Entry 7ABO (X-ray diffraction, 1.95 A resolution); this record covers chains C and B.

Chain C (and B):
Protein: UbiD-like decarboxylase
From: Pseudomonas aeruginosa
Notes: EC 4.1.1.-; chain B of this document is another copy of the same molecule, construct and numbering; everything in this record applies to it too
UniProt: A0A5F1BUV8 (A0A5F1BUV8_PSEAI); residue numbers follow UniProt; this construct covers 1-496
Chain sequence (499 residues; row label = number of the first residue in the row; numbers below 1 keep their minus sign (Phe-2 is residue -2)):
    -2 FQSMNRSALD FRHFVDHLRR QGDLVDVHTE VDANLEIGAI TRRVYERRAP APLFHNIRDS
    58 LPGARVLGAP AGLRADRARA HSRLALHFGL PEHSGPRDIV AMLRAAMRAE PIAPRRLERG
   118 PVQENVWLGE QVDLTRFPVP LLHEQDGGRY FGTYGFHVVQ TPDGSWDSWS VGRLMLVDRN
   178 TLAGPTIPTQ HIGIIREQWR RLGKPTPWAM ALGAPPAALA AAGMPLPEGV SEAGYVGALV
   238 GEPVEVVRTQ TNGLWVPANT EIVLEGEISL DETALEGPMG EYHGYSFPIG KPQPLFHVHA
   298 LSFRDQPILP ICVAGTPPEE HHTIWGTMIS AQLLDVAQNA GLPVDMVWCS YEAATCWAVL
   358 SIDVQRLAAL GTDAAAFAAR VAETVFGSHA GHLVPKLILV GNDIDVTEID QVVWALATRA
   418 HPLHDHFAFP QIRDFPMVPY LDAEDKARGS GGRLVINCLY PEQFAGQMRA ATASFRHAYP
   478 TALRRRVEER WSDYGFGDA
Construct notes: expression tag (-2 to 0); engineered mutation His318 (Asn in A0A5F1BUV8)
Metal / ion sites: Na+: Trp166, Ala218, Ala219, Met221, Glu229 (together with FMN); Mn2+: His188, Glu229 (together with FMN)
Small-molecule neighbours: FMN (flavin mononucleotide): Thr150, Tyr151, Ser165, Trp166, Ser167, Val168, Gly169, Arg170, Pro182, Ile184, Gln187, His188, Ile189, Ala219, Gly220, Met221, Pro222, Leu223, Glu229, Glu278, Cys309, Glu317, His318, Ile321, Trp322, His386, Leu390
From the paper describing this entry:
  - mutagenesis - N318H: abolished binding to prFMN
  - catalytic residues: Glu278 (citing earlier work)

How chain C and chain B interact:
Residue-residue contacts (210):
  Val22(C) with Tyr491(B); Gly492(B); Phe493(B), hydrophobic
  Asp23(C) with Tyr491(B)
  Val24(C) with Tyr491(B)
  Thr26(C) with Asp490(B); Tyr491(B)
  Leu32(C) with Tyr476(B); Leu480(B), hydrophobic
  Glu33(C) with Leu480(B); Arg483(B), salt bridge; Tyr491(B), hydrogen bond
  Gly35(C) with Tyr476(B), hydrogen bond (backbone-side chain)
  Ala36(C) with Phe472(B); Tyr476(B); Val484(B), hydrophobic
  Ile37(C) with Val484(B), hydrophobic; Trp488(B); Tyr491(B); Phe493(B), hydrophobic
  Arg39(C) with Ala470(B); Tyr476(B)
  Arg40(C) with Phe472(B); Val484(B); Glu485(B); Trp488(B)
  Val41(C) with Trp488(B), hydrophobic; Phe493(B), hydrophobic
  Glu43(C) with Ser471(B); Phe472(B), hydrogen bond (side chain-backbone)
  Arg44(C) with Trp488(B); Asp495(B); Ala496(B), hydrogen bond (side chain-backbone)
  Ala46(C) with Ala496(B), hydrophobic
  Pro47(C) with Phe493(B); Ala496(B)
  Pro49(C) with Phe493(B), hydrophobic
  Leu139(C) with Tyr476(B), hydrogen bond (backbone-side chain)
  His140(C) with Ala475(B)
  Glu141(C) with Ala475(B), hydrogen bond (backbone-backbone); Tyr476(B); Pro477(B)
  Gln142(C) with His474(B); Ala475(B)
  Gly277(C) with Ala470(B)
  His280(C) with Trp411(B), hydrogen bond (backbone-side chain); Thr415(B)
  Gly281(C) with Trp411(B); Thr469(B); Ala470(B), hydrogen bond (backbone-backbone)
  Tyr282(C) with Trp411(B); Thr415(B), hydrogen bond; Arg416(B), hydrogen bond; Tyr457(B); Ala467(B), hydrophobic; Ala468(B)
  Ser283(C) with Ala467(B); Ala468(B), hydrogen bond (backbone-backbone); Ala470(B)
  Phe284(C) with Arg466(B); Ala467(B), hydrophobic
  Pro285(C) with Arg466(B)
  Val310(C) with Tyr476(B)
  Ala311(C) with Ala470(B)
  Gly312(C) with Ala470(B)
  Thr313(C) with Trp411(B); Thr469(B); Ala470(B), hydrogen bond (backbone-backbone); Ser471(B)
  Glu349(C) with Asp407(B); Val410(B); Trp411(B)
  Ala350(C) with Val410(B); Ala414(B)
  Ala351(C) with Trp411(B)
  Cys353(C) with Ala414(B); Thr415(B)
  Trp354(C) with Val410(B), hydrophobic; Ala414(B), hydrophobic
  Lys393(C) with Leu413(B), hydrogen bond (side chain-backbone); Ala414(B), hydrogen bond (side chain-backbone); Ala417(B), hydrogen bond (side chain-backbone)
  Ile406(C) with Asp407(B)
  Asp407(C) with Glu349(B); Ile406(B)
  Val410(C) with Glu349(B); Ala350(B); Trp354(B), hydrophobic; Ile406(B), hydrophobic; Val410(B), hydrophobic
  Trp411(C) with His280(B), hydrogen bond (side chain-backbone); Gly281(B); Tyr282(B); Thr313(B); Glu349(B); Ala351(B)
  Leu413(C) with Lys393(B), hydrogen bond (backbone-side chain)
  Ala414(C) with Ala350(B), hydrophobic; Cys353(B); Trp354(B), hydrophobic; Lys393(B), hydrogen bond (backbone-side chain); Tyr437(B)
  Thr415(C) with His280(B); Tyr282(B), hydrogen bond; Cys353(B); Pro436(B); Tyr437(B)
  Arg416(C) with Tyr282(B), hydrogen bond; Tyr437(B)
  Ala417(C) with Lys393(B), hydrogen bond (backbone-side chain)
  His418(C) with Tyr437(B); Asp439(B), salt bridge; Asp442(B), salt bridge; Gly448(B)
  Pro419(C) with His423(B), hydrogen bond (backbone-side chain); Tyr437(B); Gly449(B); Leu451(B), hydrophobic
  Leu420(C) with Ala425(B), hydrophobic; Arg445(B); Gly448(B)
  His421(C) with Asp439(B), salt bridge
  His423(C) with Pro419(B), hydrogen bond (side chain-backbone); His423(B), hydrogen bond
  Ala425(C) with Leu420(B), hydrophobic
  Pro436(C) with Thr415(B); Tyr457(B); Arg466(B), hydrogen bond (backbone-side chain)
  Tyr437(C) with Ala414(B); Thr415(B); Ala417(B); His418(B); Pro419(B); Tyr457(B), hydrophobic; Arg466(B)
  Leu438(C) with Arg466(B), hydrogen bond (backbone-side chain)
  Asp439(C) with His421(B), salt bridge
  Asp442(C) with His418(B), salt bridge
  Gly448(C) with His418(B); Leu420(B)
  Gly449(C) with Pro419(B)
  Leu451(C) with Pro419(B), hydrophobic
  Tyr457(C) with Tyr282(B); Pro436(B); Tyr437(B), hydrophobic
  Arg466(C) with Phe284(B); Pro285(B); Pro436(B), hydrogen bond (side chain-backbone); Tyr437(B); Leu438(B), hydrogen bond (side chain-backbone)
  Ala467(C) with Tyr282(B), hydrophobic; Ser283(B); Phe284(B), hydrophobic
  Ala468(C) with Gln142(B); Tyr282(B); Ser283(B), hydrogen bond (backbone-backbone)
  Thr469(C) with Gly281(B); Thr313(B)
  Ala470(C) with Arg39(B); Gly277(B); Gly281(B), hydrogen bond (backbone-backbone); Ser283(B); Gly312(B); Thr313(B), hydrogen bond (backbone-backbone)
  Ser471(C) with Arg39(B); Glu43(B); Thr313(B)
  Phe472(C) with Ala36(B); Arg39(B); Arg40(B); Glu43(B), hydrogen bond (backbone-side chain)
  Ala475(C) with Glu141(B), hydrogen bond (backbone-backbone)
  Tyr476(C) with Leu32(B); Gly35(B), hydrogen bond (side chain-backbone); Ala36(B); Arg39(B); Leu139(B), hydrogen bond (side chain-backbone); His140(B); Glu141(B); Val310(B)
  Pro477(C) with Glu141(B)
  Leu480(C) with Leu32(B), hydrophobic; Glu33(B); Ala36(B), hydrophobic
  Arg483(C) with Glu33(B), salt bridge
  Val484(C) with Ala36(B), hydrophobic
  Glu485(C) with Arg40(B)
  Arg487(C) with Glu27(B); Glu33(B), salt bridge
  Trp488(C) with Ile37(B); Arg40(B); Val41(B), hydrophobic; Arg44(B)
  Asp490(C) with Thr26(B)
  Tyr491(C) with Val22(B); Asp23(B); Val24(B); Thr26(B); Val28(B), hydrophobic; Glu33(B), hydrogen bond; Ile37(B)
  Gly492(C) with Val22(B)
  Phe493(C) with Val22(B), hydrophobic; Ile37(B), hydrophobic; Val41(B), hydrophobic; Pro47(B); Pro49(B), hydrophobic
  Asp495(C) with Arg44(B), hydrogen bond (backbone-side chain)
  Ala496(C) with Arg44(B), hydrogen bond (backbone-side chain); Ala46(B)
Also at the interface, not in a pair above, chain C (90 interface residues in all): Glu27, Val28, Pro314, Pro427, Arg450, His474
Also at the interface, not in a pair above, chain B (90 interface residues in all): Ala311, Pro314, Pro427, Arg450

In short:
The chain C/chain B interface involves 90 residues from each chain; the contacts include 38 hydrogen bonds and
8 salt bridges. Polar contacts include Glu33(C)-Arg483(B), His418(C)-Asp439(B) and His418(C)-Asp442(B). Chain
C binds flavin mononucleotide. From the paper: the catalytic residue Glu278(C); N318H of chain C abolishes
binding to prFMN.
Both chains are UbiD-like decarboxylase (Pseudomonas aeruginosa). Entry 7ABO (Structure of the N318H variant
of the reversible pyrrole-2-carboxylic acid decarboxylase PA0254/HudA in complex with FMN) was determined by
X-ray diffraction (same publication as 7ABN).
